PDB entry 6M92 | X-ray diffraction, 2.35 A resolution | chains A and C of the 3 polymer chains in the assembly

Chain A:
Name: F-box/WD repeat-containing protein 1A
Source organism: Homo sapiens
Reference sequence: Q9Y297 (FBW1A_HUMAN); residues 139-569 here correspond to UniProt positions 175-605 (UniProt number = residue number + 36)
Sequence (432 residues; numbered 138 to 569; the number before each row is that of its first residue):
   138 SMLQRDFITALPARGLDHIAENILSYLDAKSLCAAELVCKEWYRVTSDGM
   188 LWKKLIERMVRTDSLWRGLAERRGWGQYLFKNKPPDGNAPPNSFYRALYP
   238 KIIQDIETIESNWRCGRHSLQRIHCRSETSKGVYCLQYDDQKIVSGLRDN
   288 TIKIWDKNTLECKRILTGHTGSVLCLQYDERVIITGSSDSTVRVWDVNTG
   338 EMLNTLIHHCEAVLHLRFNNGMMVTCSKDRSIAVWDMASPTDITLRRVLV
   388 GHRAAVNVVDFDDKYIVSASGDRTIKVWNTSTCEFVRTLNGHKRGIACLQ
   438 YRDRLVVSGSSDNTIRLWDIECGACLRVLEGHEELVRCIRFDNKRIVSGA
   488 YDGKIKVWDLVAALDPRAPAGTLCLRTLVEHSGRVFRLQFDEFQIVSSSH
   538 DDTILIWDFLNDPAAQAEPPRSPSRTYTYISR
Not modelled in the structure: 218-226, 548-569
Differences from the reference sequence: expression tag (138)
Curated features (UniProtKB/Swiss-Prot):
  - region: Asp154 to Leu192 (Required for down-regulation of SNAI1)
Ligand contacts: J8V (3-{[2-oxo-4-phenoxy-6-(trifluoromethyl)-1,2-dihydropyridine-3-carbonyl]amino}benzoic acid): Asn394, Ser407, Gly408, Arg410, Arg431, Gly432, Ile433, Ala434, Ser448, Leu472, Tyr488

Chain C:
Name: Catenin beta-1
Reference sequence: P35222 (CTNB1_HUMAN); residues 17-48 here = UniProt positions 17-48
Sequence (33 residues; row label = number of the first residue in the row):
    16 CDRKAAVSHWQQQSYLDSGIHSGATTTAPSLSG
Not modelled in the structure: 16-29, 40-48
Differences from the reference sequence: expression tag (16)
Modified / non-standard residues: Ser33 (phosphoserine; SEP)
Curated features (UniProtKB/Swiss-Prot):
  - modified residue: Ser23 (Phosphoserine), Ser29 (Phosphoserine), Ser33 (Phosphoserine), Ser37 (Phosphoserine), Thr41 (Phosphothreonine), Ser45 (Phosphoserine)
  - glycosylation: Ser23 (O-linked (GlcNAc) serine)
  - natural variant: Ser23 (S23R: In hepatocellular carcinoma), Trp25 to Ser33 (deletion: In hepatocellular carcinoma), Asp32 (D32A: In hepatocellular carcinoma; D32G: In PTR and hepatocellular carcinoma; D32Y: In PTR, hepatoblastoma and hepatocellular carcinoma), Ser33 (S33F: In PTR, MDB and hepatocellular carcinoma; S33L: In hepatocellular carcinoma; S33Y: In colorectal cancer and PTR), Gly34 (G34E: In PTR; G34R: In hepatocellular carcinoma; G34V: In hepatoblastoma), Ile35 (I35S: In hepatocellular carcinoma), Ser37 to Gly38 (sequence variant, change not given here; In hepatocellular carcinoma), Ser37 (S37A: In MDB and hepatocellular carcinoma; S37C: In PTR, hepatoblastoma and ovarian cancer; S37F: In PTR; S37Y: In hepatocellular carcinoma), Thr41 (T41A: In hepatoblastoma and hepatocellular carcinoma; T41I: In PTR, hepatocellular carcinoma and ovarian cancer), Ser45 (S45F: In hepatocellular carcinoma; S45P: In hepatocellular carcinoma; deletion: In colorectal cancer)
  - mutagenesis: Ser29 (S29F: No effect)
Ligand contacts: J8V (3-{[2-oxo-4-phenoxy-6-(trifluoromethyl)-1,2-dihydropyridine-3-carbonyl]amino}benzoic acid): Tyr30, Asp32, Ile35, His36, Ser37
What the authors report for this chain:
  - conformationally variable residues (side-chain flip): Leu31
  - post-translational modification sites: Ser33, Ser37
  - mutagenesis - S33E/S37A (>10-fold): decreased binding to F-box/WD repeat-containing protein 1A (chain A)

How chain A and chain C interact:
Pairs across the interface (29):
  Tyr271(A) with Leu31(C), hydrogen bond (side chain-backbone); Asp32(C); Ser33(C), hydrogen bond (side chain-backbone); Gly34(C)
  Arg285(A) with Leu31(C); Ser33(C)
  Ser309(A) with Ser33(C)
  Leu311(A) with Ser33(C); Gly34(C)
  Ser325(A) with Ser33(C)
  Leu351(A) with Ser33(C); Gly34(C)
  Ala391(A) with Ser37(C); Gly38(C)
  Ala392(A) with His36(C)
  Asn394(A) with Ile35(C); His36(C), hydrogen bond (side chain-backbone)
  Gly408(A) with His36(C); Gly38(C)
  Ala434(A) with Ile35(C)
  Leu472(A) with Ile35(C), hydrophobic
  Arg474(A) with Asp32(C), salt bridge; Gly34(C); Ile35(C)
  Tyr488(A) with Asp32(C), hydrogen bond; Ile35(C)
  Arg521(A) with Leu31(C); Asp32(C)
  Phe523(A) with Asp32(C)
Interface residues without a listed pair, chain A (18 interface residues in all): Lys365, His537

In short:
Chain A and chain C form an interface of 18 and 8 residues respectively, with 4 hydrogen bonds and 1 salt
bridge. Polar contacts include Arg474(A)-Asp32(C), Tyr271(A)-Leu31(C) and Tyr271(A)-Ser33(C). The paper
reports that S33E/S37A of chain C reduce binding to F-box/WD repeat-containing protein 1A (chain A);
modification sites Ser33(C) and Ser37(C).
Chain A is F-box/WD repeat-containing protein 1A (Homo sapiens) and chain C is Catenin beta-1; the structure,
Monophosphorylated pSer33 b-Catenin peptide, b-TrCP/Skp1, NRX-2663 ternary complex, was determined by X-ray
diffraction, deposited together with 6M90, 6M91, 6M93 and 6M94.
